2DU0 - chains A and B; structure by X-ray diffraction, 2.70 A resolution.

Chain A (and B):
Name: Basic agglutinin
From: Psophocarpus tetragonolobus
Notes: chain B of this document is another copy of the same molecule, construct and numbering; everything in this record applies to it too
Reference sequence: O24313 (LEC1_PSOTE); residues 1-241 here correspond to UniProt positions 2-242 (UniProt number = residue number + 1)
Sequence (241 residues; numbered 1 to 241; the number before each row is that of its first residue):
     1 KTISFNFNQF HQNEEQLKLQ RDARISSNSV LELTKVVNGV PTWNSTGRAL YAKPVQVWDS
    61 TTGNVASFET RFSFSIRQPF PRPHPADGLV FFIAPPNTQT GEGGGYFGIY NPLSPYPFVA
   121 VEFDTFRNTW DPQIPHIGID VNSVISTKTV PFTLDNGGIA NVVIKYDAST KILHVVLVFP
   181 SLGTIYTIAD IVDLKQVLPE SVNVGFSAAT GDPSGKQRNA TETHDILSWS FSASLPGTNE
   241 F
Disordered / not traced: 238-241
Swiss-Prot annotation at these positions:
  - glycosylation (N-linked (GlcNAc...) asparagine): N44, N219
Covalently attached groups: N-acetylglucosamine (NAG) linked to N44, N219
Metal / ion sites: Mn2+: E122, D124, D131, H136; Ca2+: D124, F126, N128, D131
Residues lining bound ligands: alpha-D-galactopyranose (GLA): H84, A86, D87, G104, G105, F126, N128, T210, G211, D212, S214, G215, Q217, A220

Interface between chain A and chain B:
Pairs across the interface (29; chain A residue first):
  R71(A) - I185(B)  hydrogen bond (side chain-backbone)
  K148(A) - S169(B)  hydrogen bond
  K148(A) - T170(B)
  N161(A) - I185(B)
  V163(A) - T187(B)
  K165(A) - V150(B)
  K165(A) - T187(B)  hydrogen bond (side chain-backbone)
  S169(A) - K148(B)  hydrogen bond
  T170(A) - K148(B)
  T170(A) - D190(B)
  T170(A) - I191(B)
  I172(A) - D190(B)
  I172(A) - I191(B)  hydrophobic
  H174(A) - T187(B)  hydrogen bond
  H174(A) - I188(B)
  H174(A) - A189(B)
  V176(A) - V176(B)  hydrophobic
  V176(A) - T187(B)
  V178(A) - I185(B)  hydrophobic
  I185(A) - R71(B)  hydrogen bond (backbone-side chain)
  I185(A) - V163(B)  hydrophobic
  I185(A) - V178(B)  hydrophobic
  T187(A) - K165(B)  hydrogen bond (backbone-side chain)
  T187(A) - H174(B)  hydrogen bond
  I188(A) - H174(B)
  A189(A) - H174(B)
  D190(A) - T170(B)
  D190(A) - I172(B)
  I191(A) - I172(B)  hydrophobic
Also at the interface, not in a pair above, chain A (19 interface residues in all): V150, D167
Also at the interface, not in a pair above, chain B (18 interface residues in all): N161

Overview:
Chain A and chain B form an interface of 19 and 18 residues respectively, with 8 hydrogen bonds. Among the
polar pairs are R71(A)-I185(B), K148(A)-S169(B) and K165(A)-T187(B). Ligands of chain A:
alpha-D-galactopyranose. N-acetylglucosamine is covalently linked to N44(A) and N219(A).
Chain A and chain B are both Basic agglutinin (Psophocarpus tetragonolobus); the structure, Crystal structure
of basic winged bean lectin in complex with Alpha-D-galactose, was determined by X-ray diffraction, deposited
together with 2DTW, 2DTY and 2DU1.
